8U4N - chains A and R of the 4 polymer chains in the assembly; structure by electron microscopy, 2.72 A resolution.

== Chain A ==
Name: Guanine nucleotide-binding protein G(i) subunit alpha-1
From: Homo sapiens
Reference sequence: P63096 (GNAI1_HUMAN); residues 2-354 here = UniProt positions 2-354
Sequence (365 residues; each row starts with the number of its first residue; numbers below 1 keep their minus sign (Met-10 is residue -10)):
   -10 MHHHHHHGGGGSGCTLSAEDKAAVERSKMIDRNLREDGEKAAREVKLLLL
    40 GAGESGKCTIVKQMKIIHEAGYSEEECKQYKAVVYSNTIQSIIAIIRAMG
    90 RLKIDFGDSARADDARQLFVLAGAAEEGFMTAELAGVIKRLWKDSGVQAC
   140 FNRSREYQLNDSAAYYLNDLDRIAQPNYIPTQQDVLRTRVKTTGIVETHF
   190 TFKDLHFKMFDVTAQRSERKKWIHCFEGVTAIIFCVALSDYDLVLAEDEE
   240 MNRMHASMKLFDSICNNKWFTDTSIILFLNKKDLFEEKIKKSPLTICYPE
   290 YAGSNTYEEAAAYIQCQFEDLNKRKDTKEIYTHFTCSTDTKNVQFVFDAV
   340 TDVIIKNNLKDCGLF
Unresolved in the structure: -10 to 5, 54-181
Differences from the reference sequence: expression tag (-10 to 1); conflict Cys47 (Ser in P63096), Thr202 (Gly in P63096), Ala203 (Gly in P63096), Ala245 (Glu in P63096), Ser326 (Ala in P63096)
Swiss-Prot annotation at these positions:
  - region: Lys35 to Lys46, Thr48 (G1 motif), Asp173 to Thr181 (G2 motif), Phe196 to Val201, Gln204, Arg205 (G3 motif), Ile265 to Asp272 (G4 motif), Thr324, Cys325, Thr327 to Thr329 (G5 motif)
  - binding site (GTP): Glu43 to Lys46, Thr48, Ser151, Leu175 to Thr181, Asp200, Val201, Gln204, Asn269 to Asp272
  - binding site (Mg(2+)): Thr181
  - modified residue: Arg178 (ADP-ribosylarginine), Gln204 (Deamidated glutamine), Cys351 (ADP-ribosylcysteine)
  - lipidation: Gly2 (N-myristoyl glycine), Cys3 (S-palmitoyl cysteine)
  - natural variant: Gly40 (G40C: In NEDHISB; G40R: In NEDHISB), Gly45 (G45D: In NEDHISB), Thr48 (T48I: In NEDHISB; T48K: In NEDHISB), Gln52 (Q52P: In NEDHISB), Ser75 (deletion: In NEDHISB; uncertain significance), Gln172 (deletion: In NEDHISB), Asp173 (D173V: In NEDHISB), Glu186 to Phe189 (deletion: In NEDHISB; uncertain significance), Cys224 (C224Y: In NEDHISB), Lys270 (K270N: In NEDHISB; K270R: In NEDHISB), Asp272 (D272G: In NEDHISB), Val332 (V332E: In NEDHISB; uncertain significance)
  - mutagenesis: Gly42 (G42R: Abolishes switch to an activated conformation and dissociation from beta and gamma subunits upon GTP binding. Abolishes interaction with RGS family members), Glu116 (E116L: Enhances interaction (inactive GDP-bound) with RGS14), Gln147 (Q147L: Enhances interaction (inactive GDP-bound) with RGS14)

== Chain R ==
Name: C-X-C chemokine receptor type 4
From: Homo sapiens
Reference sequence: P61073 (CXCR4_HUMAN); residues 2-352 carry their UniProt numbers (351 of 613 residues fall inside the UniProt entry; the rest is not from it)
Sequence (632 residues; row label = number of the first residue in the row; numbers below 1 keep their minus sign (Met-17 is residue -17)):
   -17 MKTIIALSYIFCLVFAGAPEGISIYTSDNYTEEMGSGDYDSMKEPCFREE
    33 NANFNKIFLPTIYSIIFLTGIVGNGLVILVMGYQKKLRSMTDKYRLHLSV
    83 ADLLFVITLPFWAVDAVANWYFGNFLCKAVHVIYTVSLYSSVLILAFISL
   133 DRYLAIVHATNSQRPRKLLAEKVVYVGVWIPALLLTIPDFIFANVSEADD
   183 RYICDRFYPNDLWVVVFQFQHIMVGLILPGIVILSCYCIIISKLSHSKGH
   233 QKRKALKTTVILILAFFACWLPYYIGISIDSFILLEIIKQGCEFENTVHK
   283 WISITEALAFFHCCLNPILYAFLGAKFKTSAQHALTSVSRGSSLKILSKG
   333 KRGGHSSVSTESESSSFHSSGRPLEVLFQGPGGGGSVSKGEELFTGVVPI
   383 LVELDGDVNGHKFSVSGEGEGDATYGKLTLKFICTTGKLPVPWPTLVTTL
   433 TYGVQCFSRYPDHMKQHDFFKSAMPEGYVQERTIFFKDDGNYKTRAEVKF
   483 EGDTLVNRIELKGIDFKEDGNILGHKLEYNYNSHNVYIMADKQKNGIKVN
   533 FKIRHNIEDGSVQLADHYQQNTPIGDGPVLLPDNHYLSTQSKLSKDPNEK
   583 RDHMVLLEFVTAAGITLGMDELYKDYKDDDDK
Unresolved in the structure: -17 to 35, 319-614
Differences from the reference sequence: initiating methionine (-17); expression tag (-16 to 1); conflict Ser119 (Asn in P61073)
Disulfide bonds: Cys109-Cys186

== Interface between chain A and chain R ==
Pairs across the interface (33):
  Glu28(A) - Lys149(R)  salt bridge
  Arg32(A) - Gln145(R)
  Arg32(A) - Arg146(R)
  Leu194(A) - Thr142(R)
  Asp315(A) - His232(R)
  Thr316(A) - Gln233(R)
  Asp341(A) - Lys234(R)  salt bridge
  Ile343(A) - Ala141(R)  hydrophobic
  Ile343(A) - Thr142(R)
  Ile344(A) - Ile138(R)
  Ile344(A) - Ala141(R)  hydrophobic
  Lys345(A) - Gln233(R)
  Asn347(A) - Ala137(R)  hydrogen bond (side chain-backbone)
  Asn347(A) - Ile138(R)
  Asn347(A) - Ala141(R)
  Leu348(A) - Ile138(R)  hydrophobic
  Leu348(A) - Leu226(R)  hydrophobic
  Leu348(A) - Ala237(R)  hydrophobic
  Lys349(A) - Ala307(R)
  Asp350(A) - Thr73(R)
  Asp350(A) - Lys308(R)  salt bridge
  Cys351(A) - Thr73(R)
  Cys351(A) - Arg134(R)  hydrogen bond (backbone-side chain)
  Cys351(A) - Ala137(R)  hydrophobic
  Cys351(A) - Arg148(R)
  Leu353(A) - Lys236(R)
  Leu353(A) - Ala237(R)
  Leu353(A) - Thr240(R)  hydrogen bond (backbone-side chain)
  Leu353(A) - Thr241(R)
  Phe354(A) - Gln233(R)
  Phe354(A) - Lys236(R)
  Phe354(A) - Ala237(R)
  Phe354(A) - Ala307(R)
Interface residues without a listed pair, chain A (19 interface residues in all): Asp193, Thr340, Gly352
Interface residues without a listed pair, chain R (25 interface residues in all): Asp133, Asn143, Leu244, Leu305, Gly306
The authors on this interface:
  - pairs named by the authors: Glu28(A)-Lys149(R) (salt bridge), Asp341(A)-Lys234(R) (salt bridge)
  - interface residues, chain A: Leu353(A), Phe354(A)
  - interface residues, chain R: Arg134(R), Gln233(R), Lys236(R), Ala237(R), Thr240(R), Ala307(R)

== Summary ==
The interface between chain A and chain R involves 19 residues on one side and 25 on the other, with 3
hydrogen bonds and 3 salt bridges. Polar contacts include Glu28(A)-Lys149(R), Asp341(A)-Lys234(R) and
Asp350(A)-Lys308(R). The paper describes salt bridges between Glu28(A) and Lys149(R) and Asp341(A) and
Lys234(R). The paper reports interface residues Leu353(A), Phe354(A) and Arg134(R) among others.
Here chain A is Guanine nucleotide-binding protein G(i) subunit alpha-1 and chain R is C-X-C chemokine
receptor type 4, both from Homo sapiens. Entry 8U4N (Structure of Apo CXCR4/Gi complex) was determined by
electron microscopy together with 8U4O, 8U4P, 8U4Q, 8U4R, 8U4S and 8U4T from the same study.
